9GGN - chains C and D of the 4 polymer chains in the assembly; structure by electron microscopy, 2.90 A resolution.

Chain C:
Name: Isoform 1 of Kelch repeat and BTB domain-containing protein 4
From: Homo sapiens
UniProt: Q9NVX7 (KBTB4_HUMAN), isoform Q9NVX7-2; residues 17-534 here = UniProt positions 17-534
Sequence (518 residues; numbered 17 to 534; the number before each row is that of its first residue):
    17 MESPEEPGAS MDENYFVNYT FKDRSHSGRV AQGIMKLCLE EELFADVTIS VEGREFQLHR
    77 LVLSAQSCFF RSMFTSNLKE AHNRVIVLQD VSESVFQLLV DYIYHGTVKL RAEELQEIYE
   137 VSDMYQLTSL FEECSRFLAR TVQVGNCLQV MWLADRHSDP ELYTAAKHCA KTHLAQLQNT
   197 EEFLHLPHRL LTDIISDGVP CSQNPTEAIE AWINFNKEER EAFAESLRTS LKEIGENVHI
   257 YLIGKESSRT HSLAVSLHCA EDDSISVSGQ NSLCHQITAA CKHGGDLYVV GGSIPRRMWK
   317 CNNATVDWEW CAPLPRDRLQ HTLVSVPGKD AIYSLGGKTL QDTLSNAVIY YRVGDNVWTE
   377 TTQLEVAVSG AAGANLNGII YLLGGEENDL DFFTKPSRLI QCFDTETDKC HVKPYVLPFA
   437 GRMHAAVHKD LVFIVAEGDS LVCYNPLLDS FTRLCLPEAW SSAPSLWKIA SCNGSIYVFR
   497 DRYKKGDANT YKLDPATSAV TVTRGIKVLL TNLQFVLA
Not modelled in the structure: 17-28, 93-100, 159-171, 191-251, 260-285, 320-325, 473-481, 490-491, 501-506, 520-528, 534
Small-molecule neighbours: A1ACV ((1r,4r)-N~1~-[(7P)-2-benzyl-7-(2-methyl-2H-tetrazol-5-yl)-9H-pyrimido[4,5-b]indol-4-yl]cyclohexane-1,4-diamine): Ile310, Pro311, Arg312, Asp333, Arg334, Leu335, Lys354, Thr355, Leu356, Asp358
From the paper describing this entry:
  - binding site for A1ACV: Ile310, Pro311, Leu335, Leu356
  - mutagenesis - H42A/V46D/I50T/L53E/F60S/L77K/A81E: abolished binding to Histone deacetylase 2 (chain D)

Chain D:
Name: Histone deacetylase 2
From: Homo sapiens
Notes: EC 3.5.1.98, 3.5.1.-
UniProt: Q92769 (HDAC2_HUMAN); residue numbers follow UniProt; this construct covers 1-488
Sequence (488 residues; numbered 1 to 488; the number before each row is that of its first residue):
     1 MAYSQGGGKK KVCYYYDGDI GNYYYGQGHP MKPHRIRMTH NLLLNYGLYR KMEIYRPHKA
    61 TAEEMTKYHS DEYIKFLRSI RPDNMSEYSK QMQRFNVGED CPVFDGLFEF CQLSTGGSVA
   121 GAVKLNRQQT DMAVNWAGGL HHAKKSEASG FCYVNDIVLA ILELLKYHQR VLYIDIDIHH
   181 GDGVEEAFYT TDRVMTVSFH KYGEYFPGTG DLRDIGAGKG KYYAVNFPMR DGIDDESYGQ
   241 IFKPIISKVM EMYQPSAVVL QCGADSLSGD RLGCFNLTVK GHAKCVEVVK TFNLPLLMLG
   301 GGGYTIRNVA RCWTYETAVA LDCEIPNELP YNDYFEYFGP DFKLHISPSN MTNQNTPEYM
   361 EKIKQRLFEN LRMLPHAPGV QMQAIPEDAV HEDSGDEDGE DPDKRISIRA SDKRIACDEE
   421 FSDSEDEGEG GRRNVADHKK GAKKARIEED KKETEDKKTD VKEEDKSKDN SGEKTDTKGT
   481 KSEQLSNP
Not modelled in the structure: 1-10, 333-341, 349-350, 374-488
UniProt features mapped onto this chain:
  - active site: His142
  - binding site (1D-myo-inositol 1,4,5,6-tetrakisphosphate): Gly28, Lys32, Arg271
  - binding site (Ca(2+)): Asp175, Asp177, His179, Phe188, Thr191, Val194, Ser198, Phe199, Tyr223
  - binding site (Zn(2+)): Asp177, His179, Asp265
  - modified residue: Lys75 (N6-acetyllysine), Lys221 (N6-acetyllysine), Cys262 (S-nitrosocysteine), Cys274 (S-nitrosocysteine), Ser394 (Phosphoserine), Ser407 (Phosphoserine), Ser422 (Phosphoserine), Ser424 (Phosphoserine)
  - cross-link (Glycyl lysine isopeptide (Lys-Gly)): Lys75 (interchain with G-Cter in SUMO2), Lys439 (interchain with G-Cter in SUMO2), Lys452 (interchain with G-Cter in SUMO2), Lys458 (interchain with G-Cter in SUMO2), Lys462 (interchain with G-Cter in SUMO2), Lys478 (interchain with G-Cter in SUMO2), Lys481 (interchain with G-Cter in SUMO2)
Ion coordination: Zn2+: Asp177, His179, Asp265
Small-molecule neighbours: A1ACV ((1r,4r)-N~1~-[(7P)-2-benzyl-7-(2-methyl-2H-tetrazol-5-yl)-9H-pyrimido[4,5-b]indol-4-yl]cyclohexane-1,4-diamine): Glu99, Asp100, His142, Gly150, Phe151, His179, Phe206, Leu272, Tyr304
From the paper describing this entry:
  - binding site for A1ACV: Phe151, His179, Phe206, Tyr304

How chain C and chain D interact:
Residue-residue contacts (16; chain C residue first):
  Ser309(C) - Gly28(D)
  Ser309(C) - Pro30(D)
  Ile310(C) - Pro30(D)  hydrophobic
  Arg312(C) - Tyr205(D)
  Arg312(C) - Phe206(D)
  Pro329(C) - Asp270(D)
  Pro329(C) - Leu272(D)
  Pro331(C) - Lys201(D)
  Arg332(C) - Lys201(D)
  Arg332(C) - Tyr202(D)
  Arg332(C) - Gly203(D)  hydrogen bond (side chain-backbone)
  Arg332(C) - Glu204(D)
  Asp333(C) - Glu204(D)  hydrogen bond (backbone-backbone)
  Thr355(C) - Glu204(D)
  Leu356(C) - Phe206(D)
  Gln357(C) - Gly208(D)
Also at the interface, not in a pair above, chain C (12 interface residues in all): Trp326, Val373
Also at the interface, not in a pair above, chain D (17 interface residues in all): His29, Phe151, Gly269, Gly273, Cys274, Met351

Summary:
Chain C and chain D form an interface of 12 and 17 residues respectively; the contacts include 2 hydrogen
bonds. Polar contacts include Arg332(C)-Gly203(D) and Asp333(C)-Glu204(D). The paper reports a binding site
for A1ACV at Ile310(C), Pro311(C) and Phe151(D) among others; H42A/V46D/I50T/L53E/F60S/L77K/A81E of chain C
abolish binding to Histone deacetylase 2 (chain D).
Chain C is Isoform 1 of Kelch repeat and BTB domain-containing protein 4 and chain D is Histone deacetylase 2,
both from Homo sapiens; the structure, Cryo-EM structure of KBTBD4 WT-HDAC2 2:2 complex mediated by molecular
glue UM171, was determined by electron microscopy, deposited together with 9GGL, 9GGM and 9I2C.
